Entry 5CA7 (X-ray diffraction, 2.52 A resolution); this record covers chains B and P of the 3 polymer chains in the assembly.

[Chain B]
Protein: DNA polymerase lambda
Source organism: Homo sapiens
Notes: EC 2.7.7.7
Reference sequence: Q9UGP5 (DPOLL_HUMAN); numbering as in UniProt (aligned over 242-575)
Amino-acid sequence (334 residues; numbered 242 to 575; the number before each row is that of its first residue):
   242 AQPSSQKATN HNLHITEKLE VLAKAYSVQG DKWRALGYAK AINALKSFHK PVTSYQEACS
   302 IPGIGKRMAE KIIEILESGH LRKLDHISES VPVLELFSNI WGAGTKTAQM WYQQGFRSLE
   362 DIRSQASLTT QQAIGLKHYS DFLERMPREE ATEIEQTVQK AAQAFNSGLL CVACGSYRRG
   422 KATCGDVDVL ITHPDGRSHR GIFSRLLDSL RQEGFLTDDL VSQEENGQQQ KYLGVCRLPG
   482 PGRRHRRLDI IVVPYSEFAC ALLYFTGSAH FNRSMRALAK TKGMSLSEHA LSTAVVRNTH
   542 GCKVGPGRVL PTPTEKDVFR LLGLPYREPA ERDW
Not modelled in the structure: 242-328

[Chain P]
Molecule: 6-nt DNA strand
Sequence (6 nucleotides; each row starts with the number of its first residue):
     1 CAGTAC

[Chain B / chain P interface]
Residue-residue contacts (28):
  Ile-341(B) with DT4(P), phosphate contact
  Trp-342(B) with DT4(P), hydrogen bond to the phosphate; DA5(P), hydrogen bond to the phosphate
  Gly-343(B) with DG3(P), phosphate contact; DT4(P), hydrogen bond to the phosphate
  Ala-344(B) with DG3(P), phosphate contact; DT4(P), phosphate contact
  Gly-345(B) with DG3(P), hydrogen bond to the phosphate
  Thr-346(B) with DG3(P), phosphate contact
  Lys-347(B) with DA2(P), phosphate contact; DG3(P), hydrogen bond to the phosphate
  Thr-348(B) with DG3(P), hydrogen bond to the phosphate
  Arg-420(B) with DC6(P), phosphate contact
  Asp-427(B) with DC6(P), phosphate contact
  Asp-429(B) with DA5(P), phosphate contact; DC6(P), phosphate contact
  Leu-474(B) with DA5(P), sugar contact
  Arg-488(B) with DA5(P), salt bridge to the phosphate
  Asp-490(B) with DA5(P), phosphate contact
  Tyr-505(B) with DA5(P), hydrogen bond to the base; DC6(P), sugar contact
  Phe-506(B) with DC6(P), phosphate contact
  Thr-507(B) with DC6(P), phosphate contact
  Gly-508(B) with DC6(P), hydrogen bond to the phosphate
  Ser-509(B) with DC6(P), sugar contact
  Ala-510(B) with DC6(P), base contact
  Asn-513(B) with DC6(P), hydrogen bond to the base
  Arg-514(B) with DC6(P), base contact
Other interface residues (no listed pair), chain B (24 interface residues in all): Gly-416, Lys-472

[Summary]
Chain B and chain P form an interface of 24 and 5 residues respectively, with 9 hydrogen bonds and 1 salt
bridge. Polar contacts include Tyr-505(B)/DA5(P), Asn-513(B)/DC6(P) and Trp-342(B)/DT4(P).
Chain B is DNA polymerase lambda (Homo sapiens) and chain P is a 6-nt DNA strand; the structure, Human DNA
polymerase lambda- MgdGTP binary and complex with 6 paired DNA, was determined by X-ray diffraction together
with 4XQ8, 4XRH, 5CHG, 5CJ7, 5CR0, 5CWR, 5DDM and 5DKW from the same study.
